5IRW - chains A and B of the 4 polymer chains in the assembly; structure by X-ray diffraction, 2.10 A resolution.

# Chain A (and B)
Protein: Avidin
Organism: Gallus gallus
Notes: chain B of this document is another copy of the same molecule, construct and numbering; everything in this record applies to it too
UniProt: P02701 (AVID_CHICK); residues 1-128 here correspond to UniProt positions 25-152 (UniProt number = residue number + 24)
Sequence (128 residues; each row starts with the number of its first residue):
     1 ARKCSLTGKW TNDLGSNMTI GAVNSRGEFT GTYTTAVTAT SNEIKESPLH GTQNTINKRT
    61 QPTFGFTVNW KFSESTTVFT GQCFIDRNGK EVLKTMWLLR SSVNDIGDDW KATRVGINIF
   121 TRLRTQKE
Disordered / not traced: 1-2, 124-128
Disulfides: Cys4-Cys83
Glycans and other covalent adducts: N-acetylglucosamine (NAG) linked to Asn17
Differences from the reference sequence: conflict Thr34 (Ile58 in P02701)
Ligand contacts: 1-desthiobiotinylpyrene (D9P): Asn12, Leu14, Ser16, Tyr33, Thr35, Val37, Thr38, Ala39, Thr40, Trp70, Phe72, Ser73, Ser75, Thr77, Phe79, Trp97, Leu99, Ser101, Asn118
Curated features (UniProtKB/Swiss-Prot):
  - binding site (biotin): Tyr33
  - glycosylation: Asn17 (N-linked (GlcNAc...) asparagine)
From the paper describing this entry:
  - post-translational modification sites: Asn17
  - binding site for N-acetylglucosamine: Gly15
  - binding site for 1-desthiobiotinylpyrene: Asn12, Ser16, Tyr33, Thr35, Thr38, Ala39, Thr40, Trp70, Phe72, Ser73, Ser75, Phe79, Trp97, Ser101, Trp110, Arg114, Asn118

# Interface between chain A and chain B
Pairs across the interface - 106 pairs, chain A then chain B:
  Arg26(A) with Asn69(B)
  Glu28(A) with His50(B), salt bridge
  His50(A) with Glu28(B), salt bridge; Thr52(B)
  Thr52(A) with His50(B); Thr67(B); Asn69(B)
  Gln53(A) with Asn69(B)
  Asn54(A) with Asn69(B); Trp70(B), hydrogen bond (side chain-backbone); Ser73(B), hydrogen bond (side chain-backbone); Glu74(B), hydrogen bond (side chain-backbone); Ser75(B), hydrogen bond (side chain-backbone); Thr76(B)
  Ile56(A) with Trp70(B); Lys71(B); Ser73(B); Glu74(B)
  Asn57(A) with Glu74(B), hydrogen bond
  Arg59(A) with Glu74(B), salt bridge
  Gln61(A) with Asn104(B), hydrogen bond (side chain-backbone)
  Thr63(A) with Glu74(B), hydrogen bond (side chain-backbone); Ser75(B); Thr76(B), hydrogen bond; Arg100(B); Ser101(B); Ser102(B)
  Phe64(A) with Thr76(B)
  Gly65(A) with Thr67(B), hydrogen bond (backbone-side chain); Thr76(B); Val78(B)
  Phe66(A) with Thr67(B), hydrogen bond (backbone-side chain)
  Thr67(A) with Thr52(B); Gly65(B), hydrogen bond (side chain-backbone); Phe66(B), hydrogen bond (side chain-backbone)
  Asn69(A) with Arg26(B); Thr52(B); Gln53(B); Asn54(B)
  Trp70(A) with Asn54(B), hydrogen bond (backbone-side chain); Ile56(B)
  Lys71(A) with Ile56(B)
  Ser73(A) with Asn54(B), hydrogen bond (backbone-side chain); Ile56(B)
  Glu74(A) with Asn54(B); Ile56(B); Asn57(B), hydrogen bond; Arg59(B), salt bridge; Thr63(B), hydrogen bond (backbone-side chain)
  Ser75(A) with Asn54(B), hydrogen bond (backbone-side chain); Thr63(B)
  Thr76(A) with Asn54(B); Thr63(B), hydrogen bond; Phe64(B), hydrogen bond (side chain-backbone); Gly65(B); Thr80(B)
  Val78(A) with Gly65(B); Val78(B), hydrophobic; Phe79(B); Thr80(B)
  Phe79(A) with Val78(B)
  Thr80(A) with Val78(B); Leu98(B); Arg100(B)
  Gly81(A) with Arg100(B)
  Gln82(A) with Arg100(B), hydrogen bond; Ser101(B); Ser102(B); Val103(B), hydrogen bond (side chain-backbone)
  Phe84(A) with Arg100(B); Val103(B), hydrophobic; Asp105(B); Ile106(B), hydrophobic; Asp109(B)
  Val92(A) with Ile106(B), hydrophobic
  Lys94(A) with Arg100(B); Ile106(B); Asp109(B), salt bridge
  Met96(A) with Leu98(B); Thr113(B)
  Trp97(A) with Leu98(B)
  Leu98(A) with Thr80(B); Met96(B); Trp97(B); Leu98(B), hydrophobic
  Arg100(A) with Thr63(B); Thr80(B); Gly81(B); Gln82(B), hydrogen bond; Phe84(B); Lys94(B)
  Ser101(A) with Thr63(B); Gln82(B)
  Ser102(A) with Arg59(B), hydrogen bond; Thr63(B); Gln82(B)
  Val103(A) with Gln82(B), hydrogen bond (backbone-side chain); Phe84(B), hydrophobic
  Asn104(A) with Arg59(B); Gln61(B)
  Asp105(A) with Phe84(B)
  Ile106(A) with Phe84(B), hydrophobic; Val92(B), hydrophobic
  Asp109(A) with Phe84(B); Lys94(B)
  Thr113(A) with Met96(B)
Other interface residues (no listed pair), chain A (44 interface residues in all): Gly51, Phe72
Other interface residues (no listed pair), chain B (44 interface residues in all): Gly51, Thr55

# Summary
Chain A and chain B each contribute 44 residues to their interface, with 24 hydrogen bonds and 5 salt bridges.
Polar contacts include Glu28(A)-His50(B), Arg59(A)-Glu74(B) and Lys94(A)-Asp109(B). Ligands of chain A:
1-desthiobiotinylpyrene. From the paper: a binding site for 1-desthiobiotinylpyrene at Asn12(A), Ser16(A) and
Tyr33(A) among others; a binding site for N-acetylglucosamine at Gly15(A).
Both chains are Avidin (Gallus gallus). Entry 5IRW (Crystal structure of avidin in complex with
1-desthiobiotinylpyrene) was determined by X-ray diffraction, deposited together with 5IRU.
